6J4W - chains A and T of the 26 polymer chains in the assembly; structure by electron microscopy, 7.90 A resolution (low resolution: residue-level contacts below are approximate; hydrogen-bond / salt-bridge calls are withheld).

[Chain A]
Name: DNA-directed RNA polymerase subunit
From: Komagataella phaffii (strain GS115 / ATCC 20864)
Notes: EC 2.7.7.6
Reference sequence: C4R4Y0 (C4R4Y0_KOMPG); numbering as in UniProt (aligned over 1-1743)
Amino-acid sequence (1743 residues; each row starts with the number of its first residue):
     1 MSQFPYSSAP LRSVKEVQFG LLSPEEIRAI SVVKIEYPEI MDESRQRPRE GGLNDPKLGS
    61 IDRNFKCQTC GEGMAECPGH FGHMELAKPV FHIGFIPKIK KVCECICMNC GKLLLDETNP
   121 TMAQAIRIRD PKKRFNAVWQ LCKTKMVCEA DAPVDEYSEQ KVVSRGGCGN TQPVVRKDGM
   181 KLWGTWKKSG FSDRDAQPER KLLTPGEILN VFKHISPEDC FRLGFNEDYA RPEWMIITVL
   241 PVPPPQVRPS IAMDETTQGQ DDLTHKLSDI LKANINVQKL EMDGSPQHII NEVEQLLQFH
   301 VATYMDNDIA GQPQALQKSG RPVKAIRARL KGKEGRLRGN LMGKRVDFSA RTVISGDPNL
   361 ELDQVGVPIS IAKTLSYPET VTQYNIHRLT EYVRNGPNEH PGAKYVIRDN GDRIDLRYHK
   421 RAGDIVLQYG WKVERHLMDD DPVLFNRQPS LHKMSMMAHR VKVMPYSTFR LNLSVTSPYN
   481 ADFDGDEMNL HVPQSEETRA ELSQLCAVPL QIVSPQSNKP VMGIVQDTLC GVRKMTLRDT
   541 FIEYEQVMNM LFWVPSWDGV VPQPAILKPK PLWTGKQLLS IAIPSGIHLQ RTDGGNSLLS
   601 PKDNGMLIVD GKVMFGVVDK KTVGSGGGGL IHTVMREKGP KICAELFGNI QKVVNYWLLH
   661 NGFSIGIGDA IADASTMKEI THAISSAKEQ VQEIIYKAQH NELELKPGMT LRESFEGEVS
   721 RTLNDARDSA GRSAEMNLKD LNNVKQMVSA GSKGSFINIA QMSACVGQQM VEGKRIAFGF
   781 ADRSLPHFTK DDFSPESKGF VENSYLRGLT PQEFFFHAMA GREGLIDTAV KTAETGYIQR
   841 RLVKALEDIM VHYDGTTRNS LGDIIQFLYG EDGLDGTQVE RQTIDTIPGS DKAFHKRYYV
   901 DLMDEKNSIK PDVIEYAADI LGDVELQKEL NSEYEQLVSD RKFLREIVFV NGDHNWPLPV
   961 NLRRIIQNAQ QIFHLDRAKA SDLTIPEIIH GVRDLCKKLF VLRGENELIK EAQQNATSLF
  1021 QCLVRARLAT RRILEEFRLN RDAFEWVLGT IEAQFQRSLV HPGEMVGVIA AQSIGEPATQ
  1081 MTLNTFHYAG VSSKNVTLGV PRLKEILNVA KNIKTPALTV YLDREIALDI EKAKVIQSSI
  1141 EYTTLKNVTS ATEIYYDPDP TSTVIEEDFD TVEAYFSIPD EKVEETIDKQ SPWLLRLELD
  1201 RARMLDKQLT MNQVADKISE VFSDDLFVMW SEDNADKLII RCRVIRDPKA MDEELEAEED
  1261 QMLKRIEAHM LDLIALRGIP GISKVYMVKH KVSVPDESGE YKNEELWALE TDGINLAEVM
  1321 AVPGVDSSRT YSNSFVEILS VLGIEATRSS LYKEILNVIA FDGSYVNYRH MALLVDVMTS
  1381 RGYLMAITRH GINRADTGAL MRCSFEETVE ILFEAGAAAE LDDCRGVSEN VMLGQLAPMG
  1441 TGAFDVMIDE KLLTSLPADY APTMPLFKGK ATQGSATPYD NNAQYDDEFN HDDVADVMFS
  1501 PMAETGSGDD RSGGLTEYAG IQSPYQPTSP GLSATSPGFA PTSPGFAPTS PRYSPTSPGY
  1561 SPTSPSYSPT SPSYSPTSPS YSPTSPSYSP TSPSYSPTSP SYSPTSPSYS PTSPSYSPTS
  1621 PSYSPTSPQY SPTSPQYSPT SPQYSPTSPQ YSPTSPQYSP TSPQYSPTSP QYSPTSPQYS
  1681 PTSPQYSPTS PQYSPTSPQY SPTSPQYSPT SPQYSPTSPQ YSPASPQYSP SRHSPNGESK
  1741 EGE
Unresolved in the structure: 1, 154-162, 190-193, 1082-1094, 1178-1189, 1246-1257, 1464-1743
Bound ions: Zn2+ site 1: Cys67, Cys70, Cys77, His80; Zn2+ site 2: Cys107, Cys110, Cys168; Mg2+: Asp482, Asp484, Asp486 (shared with 1 residue of chain P)

[Chain T]
Molecule: 198-nt DNA strand
Sequence (198 nucleotides; each row starts with the number of its first residue; numbers below 1 keep their minus sign (DA-72 is residue -72)):
   -72 ATCAGAATCC CGGTGCCGAG GCCGCTCAAT TGGTCGTAGA CAGCTCTAGC ACCGCTTAAA
   -12 CGCACGTACG CGCTGTCCCC CGCGTTTTAA CCGCCAAGGG GATTACACCC AAGACACCAG
    48 GCACGAGACA GAAAAAAACA ACGAAAACGG CCACCACCCA AACACACCAA ACACAAGAGC
   108 TAATTGACTG ACGTAAGC
Unresolved in the structure: 99-125

[How chain A and chain T interact]
Pairs across the interface (14; chain A residue first):
  Ala310(A) with DA72(T)
  Lys318(A) with DC86(T)
  Arg327(A) with DA73(T)
  Lys333(A) with DG77(T)
  Arg345(A) with DC79(T)
  Arg351(A) with DC79(T)
  Ala833(A) with DG76(T)
  Gly836(A) with DG76(T)
  Tyr837(A) with DC75(T)
  Arg1389(A) with DA73(T)
  Glu1406(A) with DA74(T)
  Glu1407(A) with DA73(T); DA74(T)
  Glu1410(A) with DA73(T)
Interface residues without a listed pair, chain A (18 interface residues in all): Arg338, Gln448, Pro449, Thr832, Phe1405
Interface residues without a listed pair, chain T (10 interface residues in all): DA71, DC78

[In short]
Chain A and chain T form an interface of 18 and 10 residues respectively. Cys67(A), Cys70(A), Cys77(A) and
His80(A) form the Zn2+ site 1. Cys107(A), Cys110(A) and Cys168(A) form the Zn2+ site 2.
Here chain A is DNA-directed RNA polymerase subunit (Komagataella phaffii (strain GS115 / ATCC 20864)) and
chain T is a 198-nt DNA strand. Entry 6J4W (RNA polymerase II elongation complex bound with Elf1 and Spt4/5,
stalled at SHL(-5) of the nucleosome) was determined by electron microscopy together with 6IR9, 6J4X, 6J4Y,
6J4Z, 6J50 and 6J51 from the same study.
